Entry 8KD0 (X-ray diffraction, 1.68 A resolution); this record covers chain A.

== Chain A ==
Name: Probable binding protein component of ABC sugar transporter
Organism: Candidatus Pelagibacter ubique HTCC1062
Reference sequence: Q4FMK2 (Q4FMK2_PELUB); residues 22-418 here correspond to UniProt positions 23-419 (UniProt number = residue number + 1)
Chain sequence (418 residues; numbered 1 to 418; the number before each row is that of its first residue):
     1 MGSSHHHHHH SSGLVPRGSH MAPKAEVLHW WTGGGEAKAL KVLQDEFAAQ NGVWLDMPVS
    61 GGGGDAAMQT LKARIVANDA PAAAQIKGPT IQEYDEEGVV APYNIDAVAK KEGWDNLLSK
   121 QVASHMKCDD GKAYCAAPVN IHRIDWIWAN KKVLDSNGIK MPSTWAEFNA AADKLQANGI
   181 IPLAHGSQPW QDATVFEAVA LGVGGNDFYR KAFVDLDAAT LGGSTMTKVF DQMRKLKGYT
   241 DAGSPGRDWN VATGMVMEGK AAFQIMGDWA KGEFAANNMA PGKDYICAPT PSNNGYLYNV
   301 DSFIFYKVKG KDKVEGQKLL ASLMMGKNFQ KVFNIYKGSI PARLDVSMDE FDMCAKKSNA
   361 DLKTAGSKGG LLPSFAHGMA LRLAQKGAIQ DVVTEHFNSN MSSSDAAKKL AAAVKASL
Disordered / not traced: 1-21
Cystine bridges: Cys128-Cys135, Cys287-Cys354
Differences from the reference sequence: initiating methionine (1); expression tag (2-21)
Residues lining bound ligands: beta-D-galactopyranose (GAL): Trp30, Trp31, Glu36, Gly62, Gly63, Gln85, Lys87, His142, Trp190, Trp249, Trp269, Asn299, Asp301, Lys337, His377

== In short ==
Chain A binds beta-D-galactopyranose.
Chain A is Probable binding protein component of ABC sugar transporter (Candidatus Pelagibacter ubique
HTCC1062); the structure, Crystal structure of SAR11_0769 from 'Candidatus Pelagibacter ubique' HTCC1062 bound
to a co-purified ligand, beta-galactopyranose, was determined by X-ray diffraction together with 8WCH, 8HQQ
and 8HQR from the same study.
